7K5Y - chains G and J of the 13 polymer chains in the assembly; structure by electron microscopy, 2.76 A resolution.

Chain G:
Name: Histone H2A type 1-B/E
From: Homo sapiens
UniProt: P04908 (H2A1B_HUMAN); residues 0-129 here correspond to UniProt positions 1-130 (UniProt number = residue number + 1)
Chain sequence (130 residues; row label = number of the first residue in the row; numbering starts at 0):
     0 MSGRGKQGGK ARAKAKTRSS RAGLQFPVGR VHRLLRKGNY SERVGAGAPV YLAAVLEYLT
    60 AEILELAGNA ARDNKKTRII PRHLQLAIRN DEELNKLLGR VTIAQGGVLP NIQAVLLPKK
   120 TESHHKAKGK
Disordered / not traced: 0-9, 119-129
Curated features (UniProtKB/Swiss-Prot):
  - modified residue: Ser1 (N-acetylserine), Arg3 (Citrulline), Lys5 (N6-(2-hydroxyisobutyryl)lysine), Lys9 (N6-(2-hydroxyisobutyryl)lysine), Lys13 (N6-(beta-hydroxybutyryl)lysine), Lys36 (N6-(2-hydroxyisobutyryl)lysine), Lys74 (N6-(2-hydroxyisobutyryl)lysine), Lys75 (N6-(2-hydroxyisobutyryl)lysine), Lys95 (N6-(2-hydroxyisobutyryl)lysine), Gln104 (N5-methylglutamine), Lys118 (N6-(2-hydroxyisobutyryl)lysine), Lys119 (N6-crotonyllysine), Thr120 (Phosphothreonine), Lys125 (N6-crotonyllysine)
  - cross-link (Glycyl lysine isopeptide (Lys-Gly)): Lys13 (interchain with G-Cter in ubiquitin), Lys15 (interchain with G-Cter in ubiquitin), Lys119 (interchain with G-Cter in ubiquitin)

Chain J:
Molecule: 197-nt DNA strand
From: Homo sapiens
Sequence (197 nucleotides; row label = number of the first residue in the row):
     1 GGGGTGGTCG CTGTTCAATA CATGCACAGG ATGTATATAT CTGACACGTG CCTGGAGACT
    61 AGGGAGTAAT CCCCTTGGCG GTTAAAACGC GGGGGACAGC GCGTACGTGC GTTTAAGCGG
   121 TGCTAGAGCT GTCTACGACC AATTGAGCGG CCTCGGCACC GGGATTCTCC AGGGCGGCCG
   181 CGTATAGGGT CCAGCCC

Interface between chain G and chain J:
Pairs across the interface - 14 pairs, chain G then chain J:
  Arg11(G) - DA142(J)  base contact
  Arg11(G) - DT143(J)  hydrogen bond to the base
  Arg29(G) - DG147(J)  hydrogen bond to the phosphate
  Arg29(G) - DC148(J)  salt bridge to the phosphate
  Arg42(G) - DG137(J)  hydrogen bond to the sugar
  Arg42(G) - DA138(J)  phosphate contact
  Val43(G) - DG137(J)  sugar contact
  Val43(G) - DA138(J)  hydrogen bond to the phosphate
  Gly44(G) - DG137(J)  phosphate contact
  Ala45(G) - DG137(J)  hydrogen bond to the phosphate
  Lys75(G) - DC157(J)  phosphate contact
  Thr76(G) - DC157(J)  hydrogen bond to the phosphate
  Arg77(G) - DG156(J)  sugar contact
  Arg77(G) - DC157(J)  hydrogen bond to the phosphate
Also at the interface, not in a pair above, chain G (12 interface residues in all): Thr16, His31, Glu41
Also at the interface, not in a pair above, chain J (11 interface residues in all): DT144, DA146, DA158

In short:
12 residues of chain G and 11 residues of chain J are in contact; the contacts include 7 hydrogen bonds and 1
salt bridge. Polar pairs include Arg11(G)-DT143(J), Arg42(G)-DG137(J) and Arg29(G)-DG147(J).
Chain G is Histone H2A type 1-B/E and chain J is a 197-nt DNA strand, both from Homo sapiens; the structure,
Cryo-EM structure of a chromatosome containing human linker histone H1.4, was determined by electron
microscopy (same publication as 7K5X, 7K60, 7K61 and 7K63).
